Entry 1YGG (X-ray diffraction, 1.85 A resolution); this record covers chain A.

Chain A:
Protein: phosphoenolpyruvate carboxykinase
Source organism: Actinobacillus succinogenes
Notes: EC 4.1.1.49
UniProt: Q6W6X5 (Q6W6X5_ACTSC); the author numbering skips numbers that UniProt does not, so the offset changes along the chain: 2-88 = UniProt 1-87; 90-540 = UniProt 88-538
Sequence (560 residues; numbered -20 to 540; 1 number in that range is skipped by the numbering (no residue carries it; nothing is unmodelled there); the number before each row is that of its first residue; numbers below 1 keep their minus sign (Met-20 is residue -20)):
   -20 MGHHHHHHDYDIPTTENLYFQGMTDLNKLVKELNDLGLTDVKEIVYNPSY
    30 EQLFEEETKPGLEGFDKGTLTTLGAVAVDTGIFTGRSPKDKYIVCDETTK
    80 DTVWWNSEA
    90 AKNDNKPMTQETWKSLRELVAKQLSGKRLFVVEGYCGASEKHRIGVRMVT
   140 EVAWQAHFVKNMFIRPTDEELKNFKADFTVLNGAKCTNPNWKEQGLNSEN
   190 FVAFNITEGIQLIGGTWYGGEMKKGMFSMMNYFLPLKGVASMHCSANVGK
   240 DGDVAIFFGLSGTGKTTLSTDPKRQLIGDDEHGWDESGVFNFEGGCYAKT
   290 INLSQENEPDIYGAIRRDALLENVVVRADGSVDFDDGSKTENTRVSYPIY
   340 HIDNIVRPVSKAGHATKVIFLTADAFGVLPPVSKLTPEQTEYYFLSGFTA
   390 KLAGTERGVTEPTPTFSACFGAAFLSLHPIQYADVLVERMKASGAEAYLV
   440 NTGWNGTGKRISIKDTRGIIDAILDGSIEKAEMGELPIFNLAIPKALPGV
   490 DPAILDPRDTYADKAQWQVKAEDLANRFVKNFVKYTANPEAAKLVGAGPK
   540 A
Unresolved in the structure: -20 to 3, 392-399, 540
Sequence notes: cloning artifact (-20 to -19, -12 to 1); expression tag (-18 to -13)
Bound ions: Na+: Tyr29, Asp307

In short:
The Na+ site is built by Tyr29 and Asp307.
Chain A is phosphoenolpyruvate carboxykinase (Actinobacillus succinogenes); the structure, Crystal structure
of phosphoenolpyruvate carboxykinase from Actinobacillus succinogenes, was determined by X-ray diffraction
together with 1YLH from the same study.
